Entry 8WHT (electron microscopy, 2.75 A resolution); this record covers chains A and y of the 52 polymer chains in the assembly.

Chain A:
Protein: Flagellar L-ring protein
From: Salmonella enterica subsp. enterica serovar Typhimurium str. LT2
Reference sequence: P0A1N8 (FLGH_SALTY); numbering as in UniProt (aligned over 1-232)
Sequence (232 residues; each row starts with the number of its first residue):
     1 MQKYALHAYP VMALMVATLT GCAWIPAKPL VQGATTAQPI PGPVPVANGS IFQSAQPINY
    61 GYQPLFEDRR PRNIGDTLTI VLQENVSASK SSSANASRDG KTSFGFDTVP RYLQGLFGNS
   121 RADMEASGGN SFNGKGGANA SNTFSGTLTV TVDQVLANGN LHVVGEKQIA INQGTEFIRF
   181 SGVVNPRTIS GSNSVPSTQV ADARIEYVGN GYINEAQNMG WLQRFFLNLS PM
Unresolved in the structure: 1-21
Curated features (UniProtKB/Swiss-Prot):
  - lipidation: C22 (N-palmitoyl cysteine)

Chain y:
Protein: Flagellar P-ring protein
From: Salmonella enterica subsp. enterica serovar Typhimurium str. LT2
Reference sequence: P15930 (FLGI_SALTY); residue numbers follow UniProt; this construct covers 1-365
Sequence (365 residues; row label = number of the first residue in the row):
     1 MFKALAGIVL ALVATLAHAE RIRDLTSVQG VRENSLIGYG LVVGLDGTGD QTTQTPFTTQ
    61 TLNNMLSQLG ITVPTGTNMQ LKNVAAVMVT ASYPPFARQG QTIDVVVSSM GNAKSLRGGT
   121 LLMTPLKGVD SQVYALAQGN ILVGGAGASA GGSSVQVNQL NGGRITNGAI IERELPTQFG
   181 AGNTINLQLN DEDFTMAQQI TDAINRARGY GSATALDART VQVRVPSGNS SQVRFLADIQ
   241 NMEVNVTPQD AKVVINSRTG SVVMNREVTL DSCAVAQGNL SVTVNRQLNV NQPNTPFGGG
   301 QTVVTPQTQI DLRQSGGSLQ SVRSSANLNS VVRALNALGA TPMDLMSILQ SMQSAGCLRA
   361 KLEII
Unresolved in the structure: 1-19, 146-156, 284-315
Cystine bridges: C273-C357

Chain A / chain y interface:
Pairs across the interface - 11 pairs, chain A then chain y:
  N48(A) - Q99(y)  hydrogen bond
  S50(A) - Q99(y)
  F52(A) - L136(y)  hydrophobic
  F52(A) - E172(y)
  S54(A) - R173(y)  hydrogen bond
  P57(A) - Q132(y)
  N59(A) - D130(y)
  G61(A) - D130(y)
  Y62(A) - V129(y)  hydrophobic
  Q63(A) - V129(y)
  L65(A) - I37(y)  hydrophobic
Other interface residues (no listed pair), chain y (10 interface residues in all): S131, V133

In short:
Chain A and chain y each contribute 10 residues to their interface, with 2 hydrogen bonds. Polar contacts
include N48(A)-Q99(y) and S54(A)-R173(y).
Chain A is Flagellar L-ring protein and chain y is Flagellar P-ring protein, both from Salmonella enterica
subsp. enterica serovar Typhimurium str. LT2; the structure, Cryo-EM structure of the LP ring within the
flagellar motor-hook complex in the CW state, was determined by electron microscopy (same publication as 8WIW,
8WK3, 8WK4, 8WKI, 8WKK, 8WKQ and 11 further entries).
